6UCU - chains A and E of the 10 polymer chains in the assembly; structure by electron microscopy, 3.06 A resolution.

[Chain A]
Name: Mitochondrial import receptor subunit TOM40
Source organism: Saccharomyces cerevisiae (strain ATCC 204508 / S288c)
UniProtKB: P23644 (TOM40_YEAST); numbering as in UniProt (aligned over 1-387)
Sequence (397 residues; numbered 1 to 397; the number before each row is that of its first residue):
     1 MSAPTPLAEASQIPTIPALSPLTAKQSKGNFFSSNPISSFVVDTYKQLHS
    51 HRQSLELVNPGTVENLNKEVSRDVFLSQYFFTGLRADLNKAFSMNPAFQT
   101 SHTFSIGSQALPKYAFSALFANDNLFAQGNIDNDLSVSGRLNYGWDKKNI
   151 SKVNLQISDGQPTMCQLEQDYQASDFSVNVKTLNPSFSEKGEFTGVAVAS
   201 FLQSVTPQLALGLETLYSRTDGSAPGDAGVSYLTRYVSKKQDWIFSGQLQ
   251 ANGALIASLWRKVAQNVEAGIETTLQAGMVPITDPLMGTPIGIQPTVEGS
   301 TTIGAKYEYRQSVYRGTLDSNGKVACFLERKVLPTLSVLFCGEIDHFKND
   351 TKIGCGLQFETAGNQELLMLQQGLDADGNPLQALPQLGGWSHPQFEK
Not modelled in the structure: 1-48, 277-294, 374-397
Differences from the reference sequence: expression tag (388-397)
Reported in the primary citation:
  - mutagenesis - K90A/H102A: abolished binding to Mitochondrial import receptor subunit TOM7 (chain E)
  - mutagenesis - K90A/H102A: decreased growth in response to Tom7
  - mutagenesis - D87N/E329N/E360N, D87N/D132N/D134N/E329N/E360N: decreased growth
  - binding site for dodecyl-beta-D-maltoside: Arg-330 (proposed by the authors, not directly observed)

[Chain E]
Name: Mitochondrial import receptor subunit TOM7
Source organism: Saccharomyces cerevisiae (strain ATCC 204508 / S288c)
UniProtKB: P53507 (TOM7_YEAST); residues 1-60 here = UniProt positions 1-60
Sequence (60 residues; numbered 1 to 60; the number before each row is that of its first residue):
     1 MSFLPSFILSDESKERISKILTLTHNVAHYGWIPFVLYLGWAHTSNRPNF
    51 LNLLSPLPSV
Not modelled in the structure: 1-10

[How chain A and chain E interact]
Contacting residue pairs (36):
  Leu-88(A) / Pro-56(E)  hydrophobic
  Lys-90(A) / Asn-52(E)  hydrogen bond
  Lys-90(A) / Ser-55(E)  hydrogen bond (side chain-backbone)
  Lys-90(A) / Pro-56(E)
  Lys-90(A) / Leu-57(E)  hydrogen bond (side chain-backbone)
  Phe-92(A) / Asn-52(E)
  Phe-92(A) / Leu-53(E)
  Ser-93(A) / Thr-44(E)
  Pro-96(A) / His-43(E)
  Phe-98(A) / Val-36(E)
  Phe-98(A) / Leu-37(E)  hydrophobic
  Phe-98(A) / Gly-40(E)
  Thr-100(A) / Leu-37(E)
  Thr-100(A) / Leu-53(E)
  His-102(A) / Leu-54(E)  hydrogen bond (side chain-backbone)
  His-102(A) / Pro-56(E)
  Phe-116(A) / Ile-33(E)
  Ala-118(A) / Val-36(E)
  Ala-118(A) / Leu-37(E)  hydrophobic
  Phe-120(A) / His-43(E)
  Ala-127(A) / Val-36(E)
  Gln-128(A) / Trp-32(E)  hydrogen bond (backbone-side chain)
  Gly-129(A) / Trp-32(E)
  Gly-129(A) / Ile-33(E)
  Leu-135(A) / His-29(E)  hydrogen bond (backbone-side chain)
  Val-137(A) / His-29(E)
  Gly-139(A) / Trp-32(E)
  Leu-141(A) / Trp-32(E)  hydrophobic
  Ile-157(A) / His-25(E)
  Ile-157(A) / His-29(E)
  Thr-163(A) / His-25(E)  hydrogen bond
  Thr-361(A) / Pro-56(E)  hydrogen bond (side chain-backbone)
  Thr-361(A) / Pro-58(E)
  Gly-363(A) / Val-60(E)
  Asn-364(A) / Val-60(E)
  Gln-365(A) / Val-60(E)
Also at the interface, not in a pair above, chain A (29 interface residues in all): Leu-119, Asn-130, Ile-131, Arg-140, Ala-362
Also at the interface, not in a pair above, chain E (21 interface residues in all): Ala-28, Leu-39, Asn-46, Pro-48
From the paper, about this interface:
  - interface residues, chain A: Lys-90(A), His-102(A)

[Overview]
Chain A and chain E form an interface of 29 and 21 residues respectively; the contacts include 8 hydrogen
bonds. Polar pairs include Lys-90(A)/Asn-52(E), Lys-90(A)/Ser-55(E) and Lys-90(A)/Leu-57(E). The paper reports
a binding site for dodecyl-beta-D-maltoside at Arg-330(A); D87N/E329N/E360N and D87N/D132N/D134N/E329N/E360N
of chain A reduce growth.
Chain A is Mitochondrial import receptor subunit TOM40 and chain E is Mitochondrial import receptor subunit
TOM7, both from Saccharomyces cerevisiae (strain ATCC 204508 / S288c); the structure, Cryo-EM structure of the
mitochondrial TOM complex from yeast (dimer), was determined by electron microscopy, deposited together with
6UCV.
